PDB entry 5APK | X-ray diffraction, 2.10 A resolution | chains A and D of the 3 polymer chains in the assembly

# Chain A
Protein: Nuclear receptor ror-gamma
Source organism: Homo sapiens
Notes: fragment: ligand binding domain
UniProt: P51449 (RORG_HUMAN); residues 265-507 here = UniProt positions 265-507
Amino-acid sequence (265 residues; row label = number of the first residue in the row):
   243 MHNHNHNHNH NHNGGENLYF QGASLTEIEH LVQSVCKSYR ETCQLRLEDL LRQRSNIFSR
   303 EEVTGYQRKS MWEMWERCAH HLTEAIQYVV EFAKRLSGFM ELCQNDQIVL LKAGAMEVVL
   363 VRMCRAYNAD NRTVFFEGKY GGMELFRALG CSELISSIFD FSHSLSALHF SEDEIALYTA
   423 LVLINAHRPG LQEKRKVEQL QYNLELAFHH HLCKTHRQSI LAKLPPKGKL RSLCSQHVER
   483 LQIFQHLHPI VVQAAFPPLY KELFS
Not modelled in the structure: 243-257, 487-507
Sequence notes: expression tag (243-264)
Ligand contacts: 76E (2-chloro-6-fluoro-N-[4-[3-(trifluoromethyl)phenyl]sulfonyl-3,5-dihydro-2H-1,4-benzoxazepin-7-yl]benzamide): Trp-317, Cys-320, Ala-321, His-323, Leu-324, Val-361, Met-365, Val-376, Phe-377, Phe-378, Phe-388, Leu-391, Cys-393, Leu-396, Ile-397, Ile-400, Phe-401, His-479, Leu-483, Phe-486

# Chain D
Protein: Nuclear receptor ror-gamma
Source organism: Homo sapiens
UniProt: P51449 (RORG_HUMAN); residues 480-492 here = UniProt positions 480-492
Amino-acid sequence (13 residues; numbered 480 to 492; the number before each row is that of its first residue):
   480 VERLQIFQHL HPI

# Interface between chain A and chain D
Contacting residue pairs (22; chain A residue first):
  Thr-325(A) / His-488(D)
  Ile-328(A) / Val-480(D)  hydrophobic
  Ile-328(A) / Gln-484(D)
  Ile-328(A) / His-488(D)
  Gln-329(A) / His-488(D)  hydrogen bond
  Val-332(A) / His-488(D)
  Val-332(A) / Leu-489(D)
  Lys-336(A) / Leu-489(D)  hydrogen bond (side chain-backbone)
  Gln-346(A) / His-490(D)  hydrogen bond
  Asn-347(A) / Arg-482(D)  hydrogen bond
  Gln-349(A) / Leu-489(D)
  Ile-350(A) / Arg-482(D)
  Ile-350(A) / Ile-485(D)  hydrophobic
  Ile-350(A) / Leu-489(D)  hydrophobic
  Val-351(A) / Arg-482(D)
  Leu-353(A) / Ile-485(D)  hydrophobic
  Leu-353(A) / Leu-489(D)  hydrophobic
  Lys-354(A) / Val-480(D)
  Lys-354(A) / Glu-481(D)
  Lys-354(A) / Arg-482(D)
  Lys-354(A) / Ile-485(D)
  Met-358(A) / Val-480(D)  hydrophobic
Interface residues without a listed pair, chain A (16 interface residues in all): Glu-333, Phe-341, Ala-357
Interface residues without a listed pair, chain D (9 interface residues in all): Phe-486

# Summary
16 residues of chain A face 9 of chain D across their interface; the contacts include 4 hydrogen bonds. Among
the polar pairs are Gln-329(A)/His-488(D), Lys-336(A)/Leu-489(D) and Gln-346(A)/His-490(D). Chain A binds
compound 76E.
Here chain A is Nuclear receptor ror-gamma and chain D is Nuclear receptor ror-gamma, both from Homo sapiens.
Entry 5APK (Ligand complex of RORg LBD) was determined by X-ray diffraction together with 5APH and 5APJ from
the same study.
